4JZD - chains H and L; structure by X-ray diffraction, 2.20 A resolution.

Chain H:
Protein: Factor VIIa (Heavy Chain)
From: Homo sapiens
Notes: EC 3.4.21.21
UniProt: P08709 (FA7_HUMAN); the construct lacks a stretch of the UniProt sequence and is renumbered around it, so the offset changes along the chain: 16-35 = UniProt 213-232; 37-60 = UniProt 233-256; 61-129 = UniProt 261-329; 134-147 = UniProt 337-350; 5 more segments
Sequence (254 residues; numbered 16 to 257 plus 23 insertion-coded residues; 11 numbers in that range are skipped by the numbering (no residue carries them; nothing is unmodelled there); the number before each row is that of its first residue; a row labelled like 60A-60D holds insertion residues (60A, then the next letters in order)):
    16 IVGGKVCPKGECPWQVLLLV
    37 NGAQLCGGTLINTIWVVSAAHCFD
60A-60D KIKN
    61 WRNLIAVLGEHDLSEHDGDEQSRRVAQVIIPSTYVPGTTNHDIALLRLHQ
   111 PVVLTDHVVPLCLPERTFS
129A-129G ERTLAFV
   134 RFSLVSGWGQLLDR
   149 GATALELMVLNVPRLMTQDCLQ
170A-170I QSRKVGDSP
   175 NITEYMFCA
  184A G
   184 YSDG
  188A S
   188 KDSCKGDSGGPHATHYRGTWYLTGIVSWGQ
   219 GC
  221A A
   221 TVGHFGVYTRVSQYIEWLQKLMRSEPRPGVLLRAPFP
Disulfide bonds: Cys22-Cys27, Cys42-Cys58, Cys168-Cys182, Cys191-Cys220
Ligand contacts:
  - 1NJ (2-{2-[(4-carbamimidoylphenyl)carbamoyl]-6-methoxypyridin-3-yl}-5-{[(2S)-1-hydroxy-3,3-dimethylbutan-2-yl]carbamoyl}benzoic acid): Gln40, Leu41, Cys42, His57, Thr98, Thr99, Asp102, Gln143, Thr151, Asp189, Ser190, Cys191, Lys192, Gly193, Asp194, Ser195, Val213, Ser214, Trp215, Gly216, Gly219, Cys220, Gly226, Val227
  - Ca2+ (CA): Arg83, Arg84, His109, Gln110
Curated features (UniProtKB/Swiss-Prot):
  - active site (Charge relay system): His57, Asp102, Ser195
  - binding site (substrate): Asp189
  - glycosylation: Asn175 (N-linked (GlcNAc...) asparagine)

Chain L:
Protein: Factor VIIa (Light Chain)
From: Homo sapiens
Notes: EC 3.4.21.21
UniProt: P08709 (FA7_HUMAN); residues 90-144 here correspond to UniProt positions 150-204 (UniProt number = residue number + 60)
Sequence (55 residues; row label = number of the first residue in the row):
    90 ICVNENGGCEQYCSDHTGTKRSCRCHEGYSLLADGVSCTPTVEYPCGKIP
   140 ILEKR
Disulfide bonds: Cys91-Cys102, Cys98-Cys112, Cys114-Cys127

How chain H and chain L interact:
Disulfides between the chains: Cys122(H)-Cys135(L)
Residue-residue contacts (44):
  Lys24(H) with Ile140(L)
  Gly25(H) with Ile138(L)
  Glu26(H) with Ile138(L); Ile140(L); Leu141(L)
  Trp29(H) with Gly136(L); Lys137(L); Ile138(L), hydrophobic
  Leu114(H) with Tyr133(L)
  Thr115(H) with Tyr133(L)
  Asp116(H) with Tyr133(L), hydrogen bond; Pro139(L); Lys143(L), salt bridge
  Val119(H) with Pro134(L); Lys137(L); Pro139(L)
  Pro120(H) with Cys135(L); Gly136(L), hydrogen bond (backbone-backbone)
  Cys122(H) with Cys135(L), disulfide; Gly136(L)
  Leu123(H) with Tyr101(L); His115(L)
  Pro124(H) with Tyr101(L)
  Glu125(H) with Tyr101(L); Arg113(L), salt bridge
  Phe128(H) with Asn95(L); Gln100(L); Tyr101(L), hydrophobic
  Arg129B(H) with Cys91(L)
  Thr129C(H) with Asn95(L), hydrogen bond
  Tyr203(H) with Asn95(L); Glu99(L)
  Arg204(H) with Gly97(L), hydrogen bond (side chain-backbone); Cys98(L), hydrogen bond (side chain-backbone); Glu99(L)
  Gly205(H) with Lys137(L), hydrogen bond (backbone-side chain)
  Thr206(H) with Tyr118(L); Cys135(L); Gly136(L); Lys137(L), hydrogen bond
  Trp207(H) with Gly136(L), hydrogen bond (backbone-backbone); Ile138(L)
  Tyr208(H) with Gln100(L); Tyr101(L)
Other interface residues (no listed pair), chain H (24 interface residues in all): Pro28, Leu121
Other interface residues (no listed pair), chain L (23 interface residues in all): Val92, Glu94, Asp104

Overview:
Chain H and chain L form an interface of 24 and 23 residues respectively; the contacts include 1 disulfide
bond, 8 hydrogen bonds and 2 salt bridges. Polar contacts include Asp116(H)-Lys143(L), Glu125(H)-Arg113(L) and
Asp116(H)-Tyr133(L). Chain H binds compound 1NJ and Ca2+.
Here chain H is Factor VIIa (Heavy Chain) and chain L is Factor VIIa (Light Chain), both from Homo sapiens.
Entry 4JZD (Structure of factor VIIA in complex with the inhibitor
2-{2-[(4-carbamimidoylphenyl)carbamoyl]-6-methoxypyridin-3-yl}-5-{[(2S)-1-hydroxy-3,3-dimethylbutan-2-yl]carbamoyl}benzoic
acid) was determined by X-ray diffraction (same publication as 4JZE and 4JZF).
